5AVB - chains E and I of the 10 polymer chains in the assembly; structure by X-ray diffraction, 2.40 A resolution.

== Chain E ==
Protein: Histone H3.1
Organism: Homo sapiens
UniProt: P68431 (H31_HUMAN); residues 0-135 here correspond to UniProt positions 1-136 (UniProt number = residue number + 1)
Sequence (139 residues; each row starts with the number of its first residue; numbers below 1 keep their minus sign (Gly-3 is residue -3)):
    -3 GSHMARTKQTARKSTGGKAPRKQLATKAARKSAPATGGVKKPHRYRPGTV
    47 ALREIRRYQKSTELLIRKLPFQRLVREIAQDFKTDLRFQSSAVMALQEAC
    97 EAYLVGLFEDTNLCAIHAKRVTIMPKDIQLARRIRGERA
Disordered / not traced: -3 to 36
Construct notes: expression tag (-3 to -1)
Ion coordination: Mn2+: Asp77 (shared with 1 residue of chain D)
Curated features (UniProtKB/Swiss-Prot):
  - modified residue: Arg2 (Asymmetric dimethylarginine), Thr3 (Phosphothreonine), Lys4 (Allysine), Gln5 (5-glutamyl dopamine), Thr6 (Phosphothreonine), Arg8 (Citrulline), Lys9 (N6,N6,N6-trimethyllysine), Ser10 (ADP-ribosylserine), Thr11 (Phosphothreonine), Lys14 (N6-(2-hydroxyisobutyryl)lysine), Arg17 (Asymmetric dimethylarginine), Lys18 (N6-(2-hydroxyisobutyryl)lysine), Lys23 (N6-(2-hydroxyisobutyryl)lysine), Arg26 (Citrulline), Lys27 (N6,N6,N6-trimethyllysine), Ser28 (ADP-ribosylserine), Lys36 (N6,N6,N6-trimethyllysine), Lys37 (N6-methyllysine), Tyr41 (Phosphotyrosine), Lys56 (N6,N6,N6-trimethyllysine) and 8 more in UniProt
  - lipidation: Lys18 (N6-decanoyllysine)

== Chain I ==
Molecule: 147-nt DNA strand
Sequence (147 nucleotides; each row starts with the number of its first residue; numbers below 1 keep their minus sign (DA-73 is residue -73)):
   -73 ATCAATATCCACCTGCAGATACTACCAAAAGTGTATTTGGAAACTGCTCC
   -23 ATCAAAAGGCATGTTCAGCTGGAATCCAGCTGAACATGCCTTTTGATGGA
    27 GCAGTTTCCAAATACACTTTTGGTAGTATCTGCAGGTGGATATTGAT
Ion coordination: Mn2+ site 1: DG-35, DG-34; Mn2+ site 2 near DG-3 (its only coordinating residue here); Mn2+ site 3 near DG5 (its only coordinating residue here); Mn2+ site 4 near DG27 (its only coordinating residue here); Mn2+ site 5 near DG48 (its only coordinating residue here); Mn2+ site 6 near DG61 (its only coordinating residue here)

== How chain E and chain I interact ==
Pairs across the interface (29; chain E residue first):
  His39(E) - DA-69(I)  phosphate contact
  His39(E) - DT-68(I)  sugar contact
  His39(E) - DA10(I)  sugar contact
  Arg40(E) - DA9(I)  hydrogen bond to the base
  Arg40(E) - DA10(I)  hydrogen bond to the sugar
  Tyr41(E) - DT-68(I)  sugar contact
  Tyr41(E) - DA-67(I)  sugar contact
  Tyr41(E) - DA9(I)  sugar contact
  Tyr41(E) - DA10(I)  hydrogen bond to the phosphate
  Arg42(E) - DA9(I)  sugar contact
  Pro43(E) - DG8(I)  phosphate contact
  Pro43(E) - DA9(I)  sugar contact
  Gly44(E) - DG8(I)  hydrogen bond to the phosphate
  Gly44(E) - DA9(I)  hydrogen bond to the phosphate
  Thr45(E) - DA9(I)  hydrogen bond to the phosphate
  Val46(E) - DA9(I)  hydrogen bond to the phosphate
  Val46(E) - DA10(I)  phosphate contact
  Ala47(E) - DA9(I)  hydrogen bond to the phosphate
  Arg49(E) - DA-67(I)  sugar contact
  Arg49(E) - DT-66(I)  salt bridge to the phosphate
  Arg63(E) - DT17(I)  hydrogen bond to the phosphate
  Arg63(E) - DT18(I)  salt bridge to the phosphate
  Lys64(E) - DT18(I)  hydrogen bond to the phosphate
  Leu65(E) - DT17(I)  phosphate contact
  Leu65(E) - DT18(I)  hydrogen bond to the phosphate
  Pro66(E) - DT17(I)  sugar contact
  Arg69(E) - DT17(I)  salt bridge to the phosphate
  Arg83(E) - DA26(I)  phosphate contact
  Arg83(E) - DG27(I)  sugar contact
Interface residues without a listed pair, chain E (18 interface residues in all): Lys56, Thr118
Interface residues without a listed pair, chain I (13 interface residues in all): DC-65, DT7

== Overview ==
Chain E and chain I form an interface of 18 and 13 residues respectively, with 11 hydrogen bonds and 3 salt
bridges. Among the polar pairs are Arg40(E)-DA9(I), Arg40(E)-DA10(I) and Tyr41(E)-DA10(I). DG-35(I) and
DG-34(I) form the Mn2+ site 1.
Here chain E is Histone H3.1 (Homo sapiens) and chain I is a 147-nt DNA strand. Entry 5AVB (human nucleosome
core particle) was determined by X-ray diffraction together with 5AV5, 5AV6, 5AV8, 5AV9 and 5AVC from the same
study.
